PDB entry 9FDA | electron microscopy, 2.00 A resolution | chains J and B of the 15 polymer chains in the assembly

[Chain J]
Name: Translation initiation factor IF-3
From: Escherichia coli
UniProtKB: P0A707 (IF3_ECOLI); residue numbers follow UniProt; this construct covers 1-180
Sequence (180 residues; each row starts with the number of its first residue):
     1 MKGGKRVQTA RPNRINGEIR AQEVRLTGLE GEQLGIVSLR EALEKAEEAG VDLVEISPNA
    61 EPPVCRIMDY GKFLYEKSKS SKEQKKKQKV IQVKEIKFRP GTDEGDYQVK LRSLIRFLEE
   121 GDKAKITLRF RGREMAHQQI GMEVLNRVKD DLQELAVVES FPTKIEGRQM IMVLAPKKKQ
Unresolved in the structure: 1-75, 178-180
Curated features (UniProtKB/Swiss-Prot):
  - site (Important for 30S binding): Tyr107, Lys110
  - modified residue: Met1 (N-methylmethionine)
  - mutagenesis: Tyr107 (Y107F/L: Reduced ribosome binding), Lys110 (K110R/L: Reduced ribosome binding)

[Chain B]
Molecule: 16S rRNA
From: Escherichia coli
Sequence (1542 nucleotides; row label = number of the first residue in the row):
     1 AAAUUGAAGA GUUUGAUCAU GGCUCAGAUU GAACGCUGGC GGCAGGCCUA ACACAUGCAA
    61 GUCGAACGGU AACAGGAAGA AGCUUGCUUC UUUGCUGACG AGUGGCGGAC GGGUGAGUAA
   121 UGUCUGGGAA ACUGCCUGAU GGAGGGGGAU AACUACUGGA AACGGUAGCU AAUACCGCAU
   181 AACGUCGCAA GACCAAAGAG GGGGACCUUC GGGCCUCUUG CCAUCGGAUG UGCCCAGAUG
   241 GGAUUAGCUA GUAGGUGGGG UAACGGCUCA CCUAGGCGAC GAUCCCUAGC UGGUCUGAGA
   301 GGAUGACCAG CCACACUGGA ACUGAGACAC GGUCCAGACU CCUACGGGAG GCAGCAGUGG
   361 GGAAUAUUGC ACAAUGGGCG CAAGCCUGAU GCAGCCAUGC CGCGUGUAUG AAGAAGCCCU
   421 UCGGGUUGUA AAGUACUUUC AGCGGGGAGG AAGGGAGUAA AGUUAAUACC UUUGCUCAUU
   481 GACGUUACCC GCAGAAGAAG CACCGGCUAA CUCCGUGCCA GCAGCCXCGG UAAUACGGAG
   541 GGUGCAAGCG UUAAUCGGAA UUACUGGGCG UAAAGCGCAC GCAGGCGGUU UGUUAAGUCA
   601 GAUGUGAAAU CCCCGGGCUC AACCUGGGAA CUGCAUCUGA UACUGGCAAG CUUGAGUCUC
   661 GUAGAGGGGG GUAGAAUUCC AGGUGUAGCG GUGAAAUGCG UAGAGAUCUG GAGGAAUACC
   721 GGUGGCGAAG GCGGCCCCCU GGACGAAGAC UGACGCUCAG GUGCGAAAGC GUGGGGAGCA
   781 AACAGGAUUA GAUACCCUGG UAGUCCACGC CGUAAACGAU GUCGACUUGG AGGUUGUGCC
   841 CUUGAGGCGU GGCUUCCGGA GCUAACGCGU UAAGUCGACC GCCUGGGGAG UACGGCCGCA
   901 AGGUUAAAAC UCAAAUGAAU UGACGGGGGC UUGUACACAC CGUGGACCAU GUCGUUUXAC
   961 ACCAUGCAAC GCGAAGAACC UUACCUGGUG UUGACAUCCA AAGAAGUUUU CAGAGAUGAG
  1021 ACUUAACCUU CGGGAACCGG GCGACAGUUA CUGCAUGGCU GUUGUGAGUU CAUGUUGUGA
  1081 ACUGUUGGGU GAAGUCCCGU AACAAGCGUA ACCCGUAUCC GGGGUAACCU GCGGUCCGGC
  1141 CUGGAACUCA AAGGAGACUG CCAGUGAUAA ACUGGAGGAA GGUGGGGAUG ACGUCAAGUC
  1201 AUCAUGGCCC UUACGACCAG GGCUACACAC GUGCUACAAU GGCGCAUACA AAGAGAAGCG
  1261 ACCUCGCGAG AGCAAGCGGA CCUCAUAAAG UGCGUCGUAG UCCGGAUUGG AGUCUGCAAC
  1321 UCGACUCCAU GAAGUCGGAA UCGCUAGUAA UCGUGGAUCA GAAUGCCACG GUGAAUACGU
  1381 UCCCGGGCCU UGUACACACC GCCCGUXACA CCAUGGGAGU GGGUUGCAAA AGAAGUAGGU
  1441 AGCUUAACCU UCGGGAGGGC GCUUACCACU UUGUGAUUCA UGACUGGGGU GAAGUCGUAA
  1501 CAAGGUAACC GUAGGGGAAC CUGCGGUUGG AUCACCUCCU UA
Unresolved in the structure: 80-90, 205-213, 842-844, 930-1389, 1535-1542
Modified / non-standard residues: PSU (pseudouridine-5'-monophosphate) at position 516, G7M (N7-methyl-guanosine-5'-monophosphate) at position 527, 4OC (4n,o2'-methylcytidine-5'-monophosphate) at position 947, 5MC (5-methylcytidine-5'-monophosphate) at position 958, UR3 (3-methyluridine-5'-monophoshate) at position 1100, 2MG (2N-methylguanosine-5'-monophosphate) at position 1123, MA6 (6N-dimethyladenosine-5'-monophoshate) at position 1126, MA6 (6N-dimethyladenosine-5'-monophoshate) at position 1127, 4OC (4n,o2'-methylcytidine-5'-monophosphate) at position 1402, 5MC (5-methylcytidine-5'-monophosphate) at position 1407, UR3 (3-methyluridine-5'-monophoshate) at position 1498, 2MG (2N-methylguanosine-5'-monophosphate) at position 1516, MA6 (6N-dimethyladenosine-5'-monophoshate) at position 1518, MA6 (6N-dimethyladenosine-5'-monophoshate) at position 1519
Bound ions: K+ site 1: G11, U12, G21, G22; Mg2+ site 1 near G21 (its only coordinating residue here); Mg2+ site 2: C48, G115; Mg2+ site 3: A59, U387; K+ site 2: U62, G104, G105; Mg2+ site 4 near G100 (its only coordinating residue here); K+ site 3: G107, G108, G326; Mg2+ site 5: A109, G331; K+ site 4: C110, G111; Mg2+ site 6 near G111 (its only coordinating residue here); K+ site 5: G115, G117, G289; Mg2+ site 7: A116, G117, G289; 29 more Mg2+ sites not listed; 15 more K+ sites not listed
Residues lining bound ligands: edeine b (EDE): G693, U788, U789, A790, G791, A792, A794, C795, G926, UR3_1498, A1499, G1504, G1505, U1506
What the authors report for this chain:
  - binding site for edeine b: G693, C795, G926, UR3_1498, G1505, U1506

[Interface between chain J and chain B]
Contacting residue pairs - 30 pairs, chain J then chain B:
  Glu76(J) - U701(B)  base contact
  Lys77(J) - G700(B)  base contact
  Lys77(J) - U701(B)  salt bridge to the phosphate
  Lys79(J) - G688(B)  base contact
  Lys79(J) - G700(B)  base contact
  Glu83(J) - G698(B)  phosphate contact
  Lys86(J) - U697(B)  salt bridge to the phosphate
  Lys94(J) - U789(B)  hydrogen bond to the base
  Lys94(J) - G791(B)  salt bridge to the phosphate
  Lys94(J) - A792(B)  salt bridge to the phosphate
  Glu95(J) - A790(B)  hydrogen bond to the sugar
  Glu95(J) - G791(B)  hydrogen bond to the phosphate
  Lys97(J) - A790(B)  sugar contact
  Arg99(J) - C1496(B)  phosphate contact
  Gly101(J) - U1495(B)  phosphate contact
  Gly101(J) - C1496(B)  phosphate contact
  Thr102(J) - U1495(B)  phosphate contact
  Thr102(J) - C1496(B)  hydrogen bond to the phosphate
  Asp103(J) - G1494(B)  hydrogen bond to the base
  Asp103(J) - U1495(B)  hydrogen bond to the sugar
  Asp106(J) - U1495(B)  hydrogen bond to the sugar
  Asp106(J) - C1496(B)  sugar contact
  Val109(J) - G1517(B)  base contact
  Lys110(J) - C1496(B)  hydrogen bond to the phosphate
  Lys110(J) - G1497(B)  salt bridge to the phosphate
  Arg112(J) - G1517(B)  hydrogen bond to the sugar
  Arg116(J) - G791(B)  phosphate contact
  Arg116(J) - A792(B)  salt bridge to the phosphate
  Phe117(J) - G791(B)  phosphate contact
  Phe117(J) - A792(B)  phosphate contact
Other interface residues (no listed pair), chain J (22 interface residues in all): Val93, Ile96, Gly105, Arg131
Other interface residues (no listed pair), chain B (18 interface residues in all): A687, A696, U793, 5MC_1407

[In short]
22 residues of chain J face 18 of chain B across their interface; the contacts include 9 hydrogen bonds and 6
salt bridges. Among the polar pairs are Lys94(J)-U789(B), Asp103(J)-G1494(B) and Glu95(J)-A790(B). Bound to
chain B: edeine b. The paper reports a binding site for edeine b at G693(B), C795(B) and G926(B) among others.
Chain J is Translation initiation factor IF-3 and chain B is 16S rRNA, both from Escherichia coli; the
structure, Structure of E. coli 30S-IF1-IF3-mRNA-Edeine complex, was determined by electron microscopy
together with 9FCO, 9FIB and 9G06 from the same study.
